9D12 - chain A; structure by X-ray diffraction, 2.10 A resolution.

[Chain A]
Name: Isoform Short of Probable global transcription activator SNF2L2
Organism: Homo sapiens
Notes: EC 3.6.4.-
UniProt: P51531 (SMCA2_HUMAN), isoform P51531-2; residues 1373-1493 here = UniProt positions 1373-1493
Chain sequence (124 residues; row label = number of the first residue in the row):
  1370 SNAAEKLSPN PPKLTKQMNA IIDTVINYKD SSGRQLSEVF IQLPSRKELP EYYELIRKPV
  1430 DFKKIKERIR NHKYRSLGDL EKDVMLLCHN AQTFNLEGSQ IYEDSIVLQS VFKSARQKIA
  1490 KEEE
Disordered / not traced: 1370-1379, 1490-1493
Differences from the reference sequence: expression tag (1370-1372)
Bound ions: Zn2+: His1441, His1458 (together with acetate ion)
Small-molecule neighbours: A1A1P ((12'R)-4'-chloro-9'-(piperidin-4-yl)-5'H-spiro[cyclohexane-1,7'-indolo[1,2-a]quinazolin]-5'-one): Val1408, Phe1409, Gln1411, Leu1412, Pro1413, Glu1417, Leu1418, Tyr1421, Val1429, Asp1430, Leu1456, Asn1459, Ala1460, Phe1463, Asn1464, Ile1470
Swiss-Prot annotation at these positions:
  - modified residue: Ser1377 (Phosphoserine)

[Overview]
Chain A binds compound A1A1P. The Zn2+ site is built by His1441 and His1458.
Chain A is Isoform Short of Probable global transcription activator SNF2L2 (Homo sapiens); the structure,
Smarca2 Bromodomain in complex with compound 15, was determined by X-ray diffraction together with 9D11 from
the same study.
